PDB entry 3AYW | X-ray diffraction, 2.90 A resolution | chains A and I of the 10 polymer chains in the assembly

[Chain A]
Name: Histone H3.1
Organism: Homo sapiens
Reference sequence: P68431 (H31_HUMAN); residues 0-135 here correspond to UniProt positions 1-136 (UniProt number = residue number + 1)
Amino-acid sequence (139 residues; each row starts with the number of its first residue; numbers below 1 keep their minus sign (Gly-3 is residue -3)):
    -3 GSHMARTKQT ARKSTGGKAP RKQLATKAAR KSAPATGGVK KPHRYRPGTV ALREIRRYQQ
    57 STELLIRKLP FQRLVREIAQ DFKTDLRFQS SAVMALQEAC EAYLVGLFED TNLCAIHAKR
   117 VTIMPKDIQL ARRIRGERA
Disordered / not traced: -3 to 37, 135
Sequence notes: expression tag (-3 to -1); engineered mutation Gln56 (Lys57 in P68431)
Swiss-Prot annotation at these positions:
  - modified residue: Arg2 (Asymmetric dimethylarginine), Thr3 (Phosphothreonine), Lys4 (Allysine), Gln5 (5-glutamyl dopamine), Thr6 (Phosphothreonine), Arg8 (Citrulline), Lys9 (N6,N6,N6-trimethyllysine), Ser10 (ADP-ribosylserine), Thr11 (Phosphothreonine), Lys14 (N6-(2-hydroxyisobutyryl)lysine), Arg17 (Asymmetric dimethylarginine), Lys18 (N6-(2-hydroxyisobutyryl)lysine), Lys23 (N6-(2-hydroxyisobutyryl)lysine), Arg26 (Citrulline), Lys27 (N6,N6,N6-trimethyllysine), Ser28 (ADP-ribosylserine), Lys36 (N6,N6,N6-trimethyllysine), Lys37 (N6-methyllysine), Tyr41 (Phosphotyrosine), Ser57 (Phosphoserine) and 7 more in UniProt
  - lipidation: Lys18 (N6-decanoyllysine)

[Chain I]
Molecule: 146-nt DNA strand
Sequence (146 nucleotides; each row starts with the number of its first residue):
     1 ATCAATATCC ACCTGCAGAT TCTACCAAAA GTGTATTTGG AAACTGCTCC ATCAAAAGGC
    61 ATGTTCAGCT GAATTCAGCT GAACATGCCT TTTGATGGAG CAGTTTCCAA ATACACTTTT
   121 GGTAGAATCT GCAGGTGGAT ATTGAT
Disordered / not traced: 146
Metal / ion sites: Mn2+ site 1 near DG68 (its only coordinating residue here); Mn2+ site 2 near DG78 (its only coordinating residue here); Mn2+ site 3 near DG100 (its only coordinating residue here); Mn2+ site 4 near DG121 (its only coordinating residue here)

[Chain A / chain I interface]
Pairs across the interface - 26 pairs, chain A then chain I:
  His39(A) with DT142(I), base contact; DT143(I), sugar contact
  Arg40(A) with DT143(I), sugar contact
  Tyr41(A) with DT142(I), phosphate contact; DT143(I), phosphate contact
  Arg42(A) with DA67(I), phosphate contact; DG68(I), salt bridge to the phosphate; DT143(I), hydrogen bond to the phosphate
  Pro43(A) with DA67(I), phosphate contact; DG68(I), sugar contact
  Thr45(A) with DT143(I), hydrogen bond to the phosphate
  Arg63(A) with DC60(I), phosphate contact
  Arg72(A) with DC50(I), salt bridge to the phosphate
  Arg83(A) with DC49(I), phosphate contact; DC50(I), phosphate contact
  Phe84(A) with DC49(I), sugar contact; DC50(I), hydrogen bond to the phosphate
  Gln85(A) with DC49(I), phosphate contact
  Ser86(A) with DC49(I), hydrogen bond to the phosphate
  Arg116(A) with DT70(I), phosphate contact; DG71(I), phosphate contact
  Val117(A) with DT70(I), hydrogen bond to the phosphate
  Thr118(A) with DC69(I), phosphate contact; DT70(I), hydrogen bond to the phosphate
  Met120(A) with DT70(I), phosphate contact; DG71(I), phosphate contact
Interface residues without a listed pair, chain I (12 interface residues in all): DT65, DG144

[In short]
Chain A and chain I form an interface of 16 and 12 residues respectively; the contacts include 6 hydrogen
bonds and 2 salt bridges. Polar pairs include Arg42(A)-DT143(I), Thr45(A)-DT143(I) and Phe84(A)-DC50(I).
Chain A is Histone H3.1 (Homo sapiens) and chain I is a 146-nt DNA strand; the structure, Crystal Structure of
Human Nucleosome Core Particle Containing H3K56Q mutation, was determined by X-ray diffraction (same
publication as 3AZE, 3AZF, 3AZG, 3AZH, 3AZJ, 3AZK and 3 further entries).
